Entry 1PST (X-ray diffraction, 3.00 A resolution); this record covers chains L and H of the 3 polymer chains in the assembly.

Chain L:
Name: Photosynthetic reaction center
Organism: Rhodobacter sphaeroides
Reference sequence: P02954 (RCEL_RHOSH); residues 5-270 here = UniProt positions 5-270
Amino-acid sequence (266 residues; each row starts with the number of its first residue):
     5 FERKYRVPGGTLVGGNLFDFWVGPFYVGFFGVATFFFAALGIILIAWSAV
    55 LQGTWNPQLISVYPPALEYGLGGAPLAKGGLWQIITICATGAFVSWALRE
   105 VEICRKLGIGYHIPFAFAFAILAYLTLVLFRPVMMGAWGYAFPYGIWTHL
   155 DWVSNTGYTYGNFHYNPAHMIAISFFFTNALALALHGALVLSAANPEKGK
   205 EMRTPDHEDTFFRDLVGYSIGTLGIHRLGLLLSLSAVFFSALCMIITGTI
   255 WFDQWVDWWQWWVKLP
Metal / ion sites: bacteriochlorophyll a Mg site 1 near His-153 (its only coordinating residue here); bacteriochlorophyll a Mg site 2 near His-173 (its only coordinating residue here); Fe ion: His-190, His-230 (shared with 3 residues of chain M)
Ligand contacts:
  - bacteriochlorophyll a (BCL), molecule 1: Phe-97, Phe-121, Ala-124, Ile-125, Ala-127, Tyr-128, Leu-131, Trp-156, Val-157, Ser-158, Thr-160, Gly-161, Tyr-162, Asn-166, Phe-167, His-168, His-173, Ala-176, Ile-177, Phe-180, Phe-181, Val-241, Ser-244, Ala-245, Cys-247, Met-248
  - bacteriochlorophyll a (BCL), molecule 2: Phe-97, Tyr-128, Leu-131, Phe-146, Ile-150, His-153, Leu-154, Trp-156, Val-157
  - bacteriochlorophyll a (BCL), molecule 3: His-168, Met-174, Ile-177, Ser-178, Phe-181, Thr-182, Leu-185
  - bacteriopheophytin a (BPH), molecule 1: Thr-38, Phe-41, Ala-42, Gly-45, Ala-93, Ala-96, Phe-97, Trp-100, Glu-104, Ile-117, Ala-120, Phe-121, Phe-123, Ala-124, Tyr-128, Phe-146, Pro-147, Tyr-148, Gly-149, Ile-150, His-153, Ser-237, Leu-238, Val-241
  - bacteriopheophytin a (BPH), molecule 2: Val-157, Tyr-162, His-168, Phe-181
  - bacteriopheophytin a (BPH), molecule 3: Phe-181, Ala-184, Leu-185, Ala-188, Leu-189, Phe-216, Leu-219, Val-220
  - ubiquinone-10 (U10), molecule 1: Phe-24, Val-26, Phe-29, Val-31, Gly-35, Val-36, Thr-38, Phe-39, Trp-100, Arg-103
  - ubiquinone-10 (U10), molecule 2: Thr-182, Leu-185, Leu-189, His-190, Leu-193, Glu-212, Asp-213, Phe-216, Val-220, Ser-223, Ile-224, Gly-225, Thr-226, Ile-229, Leu-232

Chain H:
Name: Photosynthetic reaction center
Organism: Rhodobacter sphaeroides
Reference sequence: P11846 (RCEH_RHOSH); residue numbers follow UniProt; this construct covers 12-248
Amino-acid sequence (237 residues; row label = number of the first residue in the row):
    12 LASLAIYSFWIFLAGLIYYLQTENMREGYPLENEDGTPAANQGPFPLPKP
    62 KTFILPHGRGTLTVPGPESEDRPIALARTAVSEGFPHAPTGDPMKDGVGP
   112 ASWVARRDLPELDGHGHNKIKPMKAAAGFHVSAGKNPIGLPVRGCDLEIA
   162 GKVVDIWVDIPEQMARFLEVELKDGSTRLLPMQMVKVQSNRVHVNALSSD
   212 LFAGIPTIKSPTEVTLLEEDKICGYVAGGLMYAAPKR

Chain L / chain H interface:
Contacting residue pairs - 53 pairs, chain L then chain H:
  Phe-5(L) / Gly-39(H)
  Phe-5(L) / Tyr-40(H)  hydrophobic
  Phe-5(L) / Pro-41(H)  hydrophobic
  Phe-5(L) / Glu-81(H)
  Arg-7(L) / Ile-85(H)
  Arg-7(L) / Leu-87(H)  hydrogen bond (side chain-backbone)
  Arg-7(L) / His-98(H)  hydrogen bond
  Lys-8(L) / Glu-81(H)  salt bridge
  Lys-8(L) / Ile-85(H)
  Lys-8(L) / Leu-87(H)
  Lys-8(L) / Val-109(H)
  Lys-8(L) / Gly-110(H)  hydrogen bond (backbone-backbone)
  Lys-8(L) / Ser-113(H)
  Tyr-9(L) / Gly-110(H)
  Tyr-9(L) / Ser-113(H)
  Arg-10(L) / Pro-97(H)
  Arg-10(L) / His-98(H)  hydrogen bond (backbone-backbone)
  Val-11(L) / Leu-87(H)  hydrophobic
  Val-11(L) / His-98(H)
  Val-11(L) / Gly-110(H)
  Val-11(L) / Pro-111(H)
  Val-11(L) / Tyr-243(H)
  Pro-12(L) / Pro-97(H)  hydrophobic
  Pro-12(L) / His-98(H)
  Pro-12(L) / Met-242(H)
  Gly-13(L) / Met-242(H)
  Asp-23(L) / Pro-97(H)
  Phe-24(L) / Phe-96(H)  hydrophobic
  Trp-25(L) / Gly-95(H)  hydrogen bond (backbone-backbone)
  Trp-25(L) / Pro-97(H)  hydrophobic
  Pro-28(L) / Asn-52(H)
  Lys-110(L) / Pro-111(H)
  Gly-112(L) / Pro-111(H)
  Gly-112(L) / Ala-238(H)
  Ala-198(L) / Phe-64(H)
  Asn-199(L) / Lys-62(H)  hydrogen bond
  Gly-203(L) / Ile-65(H)
  Lys-204(L) / Ile-65(H)
  Glu-205(L) / Ile-65(H)
  Glu-205(L) / Leu-66(H)
  Glu-205(L) / Pro-67(H)
  Glu-205(L) / His-68(H)  hydrogen bond (side chain-backbone)
  Met-206(L) / Ile-65(H)  hydrogen bond (backbone-backbone)
  Met-206(L) / Leu-66(H)  hydrophobic
  Met-206(L) / Pro-67(H)
  Thr-208(L) / Gly-125(H)
  Asp-210(L) / Asp-124(H)
  Asp-210(L) / Gly-125(H)  hydrogen bond (side chain-backbone)
  Asp-210(L) / Lys-130(H)  salt bridge
  Asp-210(L) / Pro-172(H)
  Gly-225(L) / Glu-173(H)
  Thr-226(L) / Glu-173(H)  hydrogen bond
  Leu-227(L) / Met-175(H)  hydrophobic
Also at the interface, not in a pair above, chain L (30 interface residues in all): Glu-6, Gly-14, Leu-111, Arg-207, Asp-213
Also at the interface, not in a pair above, chain H (35 interface residues in all): Gly-69, Ala-99, Trp-114, Val-115, His-126

In short:
Chain L and chain H form an interface of 30 and 35 residues respectively; the contacts include 10 hydrogen
bonds and 2 salt bridges. Among the polar pairs are Lys-8(L)/Glu-81(H), Asp-210(L)/Lys-130(H) and
Arg-7(L)/Leu-87(H).
Chain L is Photosynthetic reaction center and chain H is Photosynthetic reaction center, both from Rhodobacter
sphaeroides; the structure, Crystallographic analyses of site-directed mutants of the photosynthetic reaction
center from rhodobacter sphaeroides, was determined by X-ray diffraction (same publication as 1PSS).
